Entry 8PH8 (X-ray diffraction, 1.29 A resolution); this record covers chain AAA.

== Chain AAA ==
Molecule: Lysozyme C
From: Gallus gallus
Notes: EC 3.2.1.17
Reference sequence: P00698 (LYSC_CHICK); residues 1-129 here correspond to UniProt positions 19-147 (UniProt number = residue number + 18)
Chain sequence (129 residues; row label = number of the first residue in the row):
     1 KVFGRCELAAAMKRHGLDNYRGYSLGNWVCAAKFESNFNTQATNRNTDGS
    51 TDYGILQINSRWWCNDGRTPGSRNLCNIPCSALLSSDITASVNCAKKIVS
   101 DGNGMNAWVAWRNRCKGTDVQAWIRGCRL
Swiss-Prot annotation at these positions:
  - active site: Glu35, Asp52
  - binding site (substrate): Asp101
Disulfides: Cys6-Cys127, Cys30-Cys115, Cys64-Cys80, Cys76-Cys94
Ion coordination: Ru ion site 1: Lys33 (together with succinic acid); Na+: Ser60, Cys64, Ser72, Arg73; Ru ion site 2: Asp101 (together with succinic acid)
Ligand contacts:
  - succinic acid (SIN), molecule 1: Lys33, Phe34, Arg114
  - succinic acid (SIN), molecule 2: Asp101, Gly102, Asn103
  - ZJO (1-oxidanyl-2,4,6,8-tetraphenyl-2,4,6,8-tetraza-1$l4,5$L3-diruthenabicyclo[3.3.0]octane), molecule 1: Val2, Phe3, Arg5, Lys33, Asn37, Phe38, Trp123
  - ZJO, molecule 2: Trp62, Trp63, Leu75, Asp101, Gly102, Asn103

== In short ==
Bound to chain AAA: succinic acid and compound ZJO. Ser60, Cys64, Ser72 and Arg73 form the Na+ site. From
UniProt: active-site residues Glu35 and Asp52 and substrate-binding residue Asp101.
Chain AAA is Lysozyme C (Gallus gallus); the structure, X-ray structure of the adduct formed upon reaction of
Lysozyme with [Ru2Cl(DPhF)2(O2CCH3)2] in condition A, was determined by X-ray diffraction together with 8PH5,
8PH6 and 8PH7 from the same study.
